Entry 8IZ4 (electron microscopy, 2.93 A resolution); this record covers chains B and C of the 5 polymer chains in the assembly.

# Chain B
Molecule: Guanine nucleotide-binding protein G(I)/G(S)/G(T) subunit beta-1
Organism: Homo sapiens
UniProtKB: P62873 (GBB1_HUMAN); residue numbers follow UniProt; this construct covers 2-340
Sequence (376 residues; row label = number of the first residue in the row; numbers below 1 keep their minus sign (Met-9 is residue -9)):
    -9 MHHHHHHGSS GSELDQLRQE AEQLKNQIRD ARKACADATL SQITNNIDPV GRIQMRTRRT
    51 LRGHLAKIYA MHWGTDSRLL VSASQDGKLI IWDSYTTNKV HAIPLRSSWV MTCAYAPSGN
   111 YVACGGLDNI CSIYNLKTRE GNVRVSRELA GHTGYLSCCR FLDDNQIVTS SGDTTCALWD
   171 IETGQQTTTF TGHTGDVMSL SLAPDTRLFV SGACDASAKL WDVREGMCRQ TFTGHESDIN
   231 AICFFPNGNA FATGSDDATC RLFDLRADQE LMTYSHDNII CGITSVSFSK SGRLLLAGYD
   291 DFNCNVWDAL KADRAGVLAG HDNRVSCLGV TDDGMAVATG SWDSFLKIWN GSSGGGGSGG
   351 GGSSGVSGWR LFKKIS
Disordered / not traced: -9 to 1, 344-366
Differences from the reference sequence: initiating methionine (-9); expression tag (-8 to 1, 341-366)
Swiss-Prot annotation at these positions:
  - modified residue: Ser2 (N-acetylserine), His266 (Phosphohistidine)
  - natural variant: Leu30 (L30F: In MRD42; uncertain significance), Arg52 (R52G: In MRD42), Gly64 (G64V: In MRD42), Asp76 (D76E: In MRD42; D76G: In MRD42), Gly77 (G77S: In MRD42), Lys78 (K78R: In MRD42), Ile80 (I80N: In MRD42; I80T: In MRD42), His91 (H91R: In MRD42; uncertain significance), Ala92 (A92T: In MRD42), Pro94 (P94S: In MRD42), Leu95 (L95P: In MRD42), Arg96 (R96L: In MRD42), 5 further natural variant entries in UniProt

# Chain C
Molecule: Guanine nucleotide-binding protein G(I)/G(S)/G(O) subunit gamma-2
Organism: Homo sapiens
UniProtKB: P59768 (GBG2_HUMAN); residues 1-71 here = UniProt positions 1-71
Sequence (71 residues; each row starts with the number of its first residue):
     1 MASNNTASIA QARKLVEQLK MEANIDRIKV SKAAADLMAY CEAHAKEDPL LTPVPASENP
    61 FREKKFFCAI L
Disordered / not traced: 1-5, 63-71
Swiss-Prot annotation at these positions:
  - modified residue: Ala2 (N-acetylalanine), Cys68 (Cysteine methyl ester)
  - lipidation: Cys68 (S-geranylgeranyl cysteine)

# Chain B / chain C interface
Residue-residue contacts - 90 pairs, chain B then chain C:
  Glu3(B) - Ile9(C)
  Glu3(B) - Arg13(C)  salt bridge
  Leu4(B) - Ser8(C)
  Leu4(B) - Ile9(C)
  Leu4(B) - Ala12(C)  hydrophobic
  Leu7(B) - Ile9(C)  hydrophobic
  Leu7(B) - Arg13(C)
  Leu7(B) - Val16(C)
  Glu10(B) - Val16(C)
  Ala11(B) - Leu19(C)
  Leu14(B) - Val16(C)
  Leu14(B) - Leu19(C)  hydrophobic
  Leu14(B) - Lys20(C)
  Ile18(B) - Ala23(C)  hydrophobic
  Ile18(B) - Arg27(C)
  Ala21(B) - Arg27(C)
  Arg22(B) - Arg27(C)
  Ala24(B) - Lys29(C)  hydrogen bond (backbone-side chain)
  Cys25(B) - Ile28(C)
  Cys25(B) - Lys29(C)
  Cys25(B) - Val30(C)  hydrogen bond (backbone-backbone)
  Ala26(B) - Val30(C)  hydrophobic
  Asp27(B) - Lys29(C)
  Asp27(B) - Val30(C)  hydrogen bond (side chain-backbone)
  Asp27(B) - Ser31(C)  hydrogen bond
  Ala28(B) - Val30(C)
  Leu30(B) - Ala34(C)  hydrophobic
  Ile33(B) - Ala34(C)  hydrophobic
  Ile33(B) - Met38(C)  hydrophobic
  Ile37(B) - Met38(C)  hydrophobic
  Val40(B) - Leu51(C)  hydrophobic
  Met45(B) - Leu50(C)  hydrophobic
  Arg48(B) - Phe61(C)
  Arg49(B) - Pro60(C)
  Arg49(B) - Phe61(C)  hydrogen bond (side chain-backbone)
  Ser84(B) - Phe61(C)
  Tyr85(B) - Pro60(C)
  Tyr85(B) - Phe61(C)  hydrophobic
  Thr181(B) - Lys14(C)
  Cys218(B) - Gln18(C)  hydrogen bond (backbone-side chain)
  Cys218(B) - Glu22(C)
  Arg219(B) - Glu22(C)
  Gln220(B) - Ile25(C)
  Thr221(B) - Glu22(C)  hydrogen bond
  Phe235(B) - Leu37(C)  hydrophobic
  Phe235(B) - Tyr40(C)  hydrophobic
  Phe235(B) - Cys41(C)  hydrophobic
  Pro236(B) - Tyr40(C)
  Asn237(B) - Tyr40(C)
  Ala240(B) - Leu37(C)  hydrophobic
  Leu252(B) - Leu37(C)  hydrophobic
  Asp254(B) - Ala33(C)
  Arg256(B) - Asp26(C)
  Arg256(B) - Arg27(C)
  Arg256(B) - Ile28(C)
  Arg256(B) - Asp36(C)  salt bridge
  Ala257(B) - Ile28(C)
  Ala257(B) - Ala33(C)  hydrophobic
  Asp258(B) - Ile25(C)
  Asp258(B) - Arg27(C)  salt bridge
  Gln259(B) - Val30(C)
  Leu261(B) - Val30(C)  hydrophobic
  Ser279(B) - Asp48(C)  hydrogen bond
  Lys280(B) - Glu47(C)
  Lys280(B) - Asp48(C)  hydrogen bond (backbone-side chain)
  Ser281(B) - Tyr40(C)
  Ser281(B) - Cys41(C)
  Ser281(B) - His44(C)
  Ser281(B) - Asp48(C)  hydrogen bond
  Gly282(B) - Cys41(C)
  Arg283(B) - Cys41(C)
  Arg283(B) - Leu51(C)
  Leu300(B) - Cys41(C)  hydrophobic
  Val320(B) - Leu50(C)  hydrophobic
  Asp323(B) - Pro49(C)
  Gly324(B) - Pro49(C)
  Gly324(B) - Leu50(C)
  Met325(B) - Pro49(C)  hydrophobic
  Met325(B) - Leu50(C)
  Met325(B) - Val54(C)  hydrophobic
  Met325(B) - Pro60(C)
  Ala326(B) - Phe61(C)  hydrophobic
  Ile338(B) - Phe61(C)  hydrophobic
  Asn340(B) - Asn59(C)  hydrogen bond
  Asn340(B) - Phe61(C)
  Gly341(B) - Pro53(C)
  Ser342(B) - Pro53(C)
  Ser343(B) - Pro53(C)  hydrogen bond (side chain-backbone)
  Ser343(B) - Val54(C)  hydrogen bond (side chain-backbone)
  Ser343(B) - Pro55(C)
Also at the interface, not in a pair above, chain B (63 interface residues in all): Lys15, Gln17, Thr34, Ile43, Trp63, Leu284, Val327, Trp339
Also at the interface, not in a pair above, chain C (40 interface residues in all): Ala45, Glu58, Arg62

# Overview
63 residues of chain B face 40 of chain C across their interface, with 13 hydrogen bonds and 3 salt bridges.
Polar pairs include Glu3(B)-Arg13(C), Arg256(B)-Asp36(C) and Asp258(B)-Arg27(C).
Chain B is Guanine nucleotide-binding protein G(I)/G(S)/G(T) subunit beta-1 and chain C is Guanine
nucleotide-binding protein G(I)/G(S)/G(O) subunit gamma-2, both from Homo sapiens; the structure,
Lysophosphatidylserine receptor GPR34-Gi complex, was determined by electron microscopy.
